PDB entry 6GYK | electron microscopy, 5.10 A resolution (low resolution: residue-level contacts below are approximate; hydrogen-bond / salt-bridge calls are withheld) | chains M and T of the 20 polymer chains in the assembly

# Chain M
Protein: Transcription initiation factor IIB
Source organism: Saccharomyces cerevisiae (strain ATCC 204508 / S288c)
Reference sequence: P29055 (TF2B_YEAST); numbering as in UniProt (aligned over 1-345)
Chain sequence (345 residues; each row starts with the number of its first residue):
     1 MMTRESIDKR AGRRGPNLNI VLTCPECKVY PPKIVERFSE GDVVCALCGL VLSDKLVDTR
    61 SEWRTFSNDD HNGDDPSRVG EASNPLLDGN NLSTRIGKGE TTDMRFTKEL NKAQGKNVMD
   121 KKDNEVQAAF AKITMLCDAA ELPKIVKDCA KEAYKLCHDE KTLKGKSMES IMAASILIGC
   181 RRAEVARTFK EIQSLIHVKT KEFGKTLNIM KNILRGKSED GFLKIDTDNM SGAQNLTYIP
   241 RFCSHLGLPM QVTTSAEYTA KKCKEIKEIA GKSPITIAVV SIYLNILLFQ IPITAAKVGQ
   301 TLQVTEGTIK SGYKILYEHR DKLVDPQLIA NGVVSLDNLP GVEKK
Unresolved in the structure: 1-15, 67-83, 219-233, 327-345
Ion coordination: Zn2+: Cys24, Cys27, Cys45, Cys48
Swiss-Prot annotation at these positions:
  - zinc finger: Ile20 to Ser53 (TFIIB-type)
  - binding site (Zn(2+)): Cys24, Cys27, Cys45, Cys48

# Chain T
Molecule: GAT1 promoter DNA
Sequence (56 nucleotides; numbered 26 to 81; the number before each row is that of its first residue):
    26 GCTAATACCG TGGCCGGGAG TGGCACACAC CTATATATAT GTGGCTGGGC CGGGCA

# Interface between chain M and chain T
Residue-residue contacts (9; chain M residue first):
  Lys164(M) with DC55(T)
  Ile269(M) with DG66(T)
  Lys272(M) with DT65(T); DG66(T)
  Thr276(M) with DT67(T)
  Thr305(M) with DT67(T); DG68(T)
  Thr308(M) with DG66(T); DT67(T)
Other interface residues (no listed pair), chain M (8 interface residues in all): Gly271, Val304

# Summary
Chain M and chain T form an interface of 8 and 5 residues respectively. The Zn2+ site is built by Cys24(M),
Cys27(M), Cys45(M) and Cys48(M). Curated annotation (UniProt) lists 4 Zn2+-binding residues on chain M.
Here chain M is Transcription initiation factor IIB (Saccharomyces cerevisiae (strain ATCC 204508 / S288c))
and chain T is GAT1 promoter DNA. Entry 6GYK (Structure of a yeast closed complex (core CC1)) was determined
by electron microscopy together with 6GYL and 6GYM from the same study.
